Entry 1Q5V (X-ray diffraction, 2.30 A resolution); this record covers chains A and C of the 4 polymer chains in the assembly.

Chain A (and C):
Protein: Nickel responsive regulator
Source organism: Escherichia coli
Notes: chain C of this document is another copy of the same molecule, construct and numbering; everything in this record applies to it too
UniProtKB: P0A6Z6 (NIKR_ECOLI); residues 1-133 here = UniProt positions 1-133
Amino-acid sequence (133 residues; numbered 1 to 133; the number before each row is that of its first residue):
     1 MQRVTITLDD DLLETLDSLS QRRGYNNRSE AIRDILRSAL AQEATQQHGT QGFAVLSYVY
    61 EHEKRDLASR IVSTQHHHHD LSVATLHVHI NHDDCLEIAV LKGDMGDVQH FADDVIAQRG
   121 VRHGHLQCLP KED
Disordered / not traced: 47, 62-77, 133 (chain C: 62-78, 133)
UniProt features mapped onto this chain:
  - binding site (Ni(2+)): His-76, His-87, His-89, Cys-95

How chain A and chain C interact:
Pairs across the interface (17):
  His-78(A) with His-92(C)
  Ser-82(A) with His-89(C)
  Val-83(A) with Val-88(C)
  Ala-84(A) with Leu-86(C), hydrophobic; His-87(C); Val-88(C), hydrophobic
  Thr-85(A) with Thr-85(C); Leu-86(C); His-87(C), hydrogen bond (backbone-backbone)
  Leu-86(A) with Thr-85(C)
  His-87(A) with Ala-84(C); Thr-85(C), hydrogen bond (backbone-backbone); His-87(C), hydrogen bond
  Val-88(A) with Val-83(C); Ala-84(C), hydrophobic
  His-89(A) with His-79(C); Ser-82(C)
Also at the interface, not in a pair above, chain A (10 interface residues in all): Asp-80

Overview:
The chain A/chain C interface involves 10 residues from each chain, with 3 hydrogen bonds. Polar contacts
include His-87(A)/His-87(C) and Thr-85(A)/His-87(C). UniProt lists 4 Ni2+-binding residues on chain A.
Chain A and chain C are both Nickel responsive regulator (Escherichia coli); the structure, Apo-NikR, was
determined by X-ray diffraction (same publication as 1Q5Y).
